4DV7 - chains A and O of the 21 polymer chains in the assembly; structure by X-ray diffraction, 3.29 A resolution.

[Chain A]
Molecule: 16S rRNA
From: Thermus thermophilus
Sequence (1522 nucleotides; row label = number of the first residue in the row; note: 42 numbers in that range are skipped by the numbering (no residue carries them; nothing is unmodelled there); a row labelled like 190A-190L holds insertion residues (190A, then the next letters in order); numbering starts at 0):
     0 UUUGUUGGAGAGUUUGAUCCUGGCUCAGGGUGAACGCUGGCGGCGUGCCU
    50 AAGACAUGCAAGUCGUGCGGG
    73 CCGCGGGGUUUU
    88 ACUCCG
    95 UGGUC
   101 AGCGGCGGACGGGUGAGUAACGCGUGGGU
  129A G
   130 ACCUACCCGGAAGAGGGGGACAACCCGGGGAAACUCGGGCUAAUCCCCCA
   180 UGUGGACCCGC
190A-190L CCCUUGGGGUGU
   191 GUCCAAAGGGCUUU
   216 GCCCGCUUCCGGAUGGGCCCGCGUCCCAUCAGCUAGUUGGUGGGGUAAUG
   266 GCCCACCAAGGCGACGACGGGUAGCCGGUCUGAGAGGAUGGCCGGCCACA
   316 GGGGCACUGAGACACGGGCCCCACUCCUACGGGAGGCAGCAGUUAGGAAU
   366 CUUCCGCAAUGGGCGCAAGCCUGACGGAGCGACGCCGCUUGGAGGAAGAA
   416 GCCCUUCGGGGUGUAAACUCCUGAA
   442 CCCGGGACGAAACCCCCGACGA
   474 GGGGACUGACGGUACCGGG
   494 GUAAUAGCGCCGGCCAACUCCGUGCCAGCAGCCGCGGUAAUACGGAGGGC
   544 GCGAGCGUUACCCGGAUUCACUGGGCGUAAAGGGCGUGUAGGCGGCCUGG
   594 GGCGUCCCAUGUGAAAGACCACGGCUCAACCGUGGGGGAGCGUGGGAUAC
   644 GCUCAGGCUAGACGGUGGGAGAGGGUGGUGGAAUUCCCGGAGUAGCGGUG
   694 AAAUGCGCAGAUACCGGGAGGAACGCCGAUGGCGAAGGCAGCCACCUGGU
   744 CCACCCGUGACGCUGAGGCGCGAAAGCGUGGGGAGCAAACCGGAUUAGAU
   794 ACCCGGGUAGUCCACGCCCUAAACGAUGCGCGCUAGGUCUCUGGGUCU
   848 CCUGGGGGCCGAAGCUAACGCGUUAAGCGCGCCGCCUGGGGAGUACGGCC
   898 GCAAGGCUGAAACUCAAGGGAAUUGACGGGGGCCCGCACAAGCGGUGGAG
   948 CAUGUGGUUUAAUUCGAAGXAACGCGAAGAACCUUACCAGGCCUUGACAU
   998 GCUAGG
 1003A G
  1004 AACCCGGGUGAAAGCCUGGGGUGCCCC
1030A-1030D GCGA
  1031 GGGGAGCCCUAGCACAGGUGCUGCAUGGCCGUCGUCAGCUCGUGCCGUGA
  1081 GGUGUUGGGUUAAGUCCCGCAACGAGCGCAACCCCCGCCGUUAGUUGCCA
  1131 GCGGUUCGGCCGGGCACUCUAACGGGACUGCCCGCGAAA
  1171 GCGGGAGGAAGGAGGGGACGACGUCUGGUCAGCAUGGCCCUUACGGCCUG
  1221 GGCGACACACGUGCUACAAUGCCCACUACAAAGCGAUGCCACCCGGCAAC
  1271 GGGGAGCUAAUCGCAAAAAGGUGGGCCCAGUUCGGAUUGGGGUCUGCAAC
  1321 CCGACCCCAUGAAGCCGGAAUCGCUAGUAAUCGCGGAUCAG
 1361A C
  1362 CAUGCCGCGGUGAAUACGUUCCCGGGCCUUGUACACACXGCCXGUXACGC
  1412 CAUGGGAGCGGGCUCUACCCGAAGUCGCCGGG
  1446 AGCCUACGGG
  1459 CAGGCGCCGAGGGUAGGGCCCGUGACUGGGGCGAAGUCGUAACAAGGUAG
  1509 CUGUACCGGAAGGUGCGGCUGGAUCCACUCCUUUCU
Unresolved in the structure: 0-4, 1534-1538
Sequence notes: engineered mutation G915 (A1538 in M26923.1); conflict C1534 (A2157 in M26923.1), A1535 (C2158 in M26923.1)
Modified / non-standard residues: PSU (pseudouridine-5'-monophosphate) at position 516, 7MG (7N-methyl-8-hydroguanosine-5'-monophosphate) at position 527, M2G (N2-dimethylguanosine-5'-monophosphate) at position 966, 5MC (5-methylcytidine-5'-monophosphate) at position 967, 2MG (2N-methylguanosine-5'-monophosphate) at position 1207, 5MC (5-methylcytidine-5'-monophosphate) at position 1400, 4OC (4n,o2'-methylcytidine-5'-monophosphate) at position 1402, 5MC (5-methylcytidine-5'-monophosphate) at position 1404, 5MC (5-methylcytidine-5'-monophosphate) at position 1407, UR3 (3-methyluridine-5'-monophoshate) at position 1498, MA6 (6N-dimethyladenosine-5'-monophoshate) at position 1518, MA6 (6N-dimethyladenosine-5'-monophoshate) at position 1519, PSU (pseudouridine-5'-monophosphate) at position 1540, PSU (pseudouridine-5'-monophosphate) at position 1541
Metal / ion sites: Mg2+ site 1 near U5 (its only coordinating residue here); Mg2+ site 2: U12, G21; Mg2+ site 3 near G21 (its only coordinating residue here); Mg2+ site 4: C48, G115; Mg2+ site 5 near A53 (its only coordinating residue here); Mg2+ site 6: A59, U387; Mg2+ site 7: U62, G105; Mg2+ site 8: G97, U98; Mg2+ site 9 near G107 (its only coordinating residue here); Mg2+ site 10 near A109 (its only coordinating residue here); Mg2+ site 11 near G111 (its only coordinating residue here); Mg2+ site 12 near G115 (its only coordinating residue here); 103 more Mg2+ sites not listed
Small-molecule neighbours: streptomycin (SRY): U12, U14, C526, 7MG_527, C912, A913, A914, G915, C1490, G1491

[Chain O]
Protein: ribosomal protein S15
From: Thermus thermophilus
UniProt: Q5SJ76 (RS15_THET8); residues 1-89 here = UniProt positions 1-89
Amino-acid sequence (89 residues; each row starts with the number of its first residue):
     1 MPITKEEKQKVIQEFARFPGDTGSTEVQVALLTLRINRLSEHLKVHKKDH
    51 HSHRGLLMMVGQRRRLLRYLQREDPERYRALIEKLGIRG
Unresolved in the structure: 1, 89

[How chain A and chain O interact]
Pairs across the interface - 70 pairs, chain A then chain O:
  G579(A) - Arg54(O)  hydrogen bond to the sugar
  U580(A) - Arg54(O)  salt bridge to the phosphate
  U580(A) - Leu57(O)  sugar contact
  U580(A) - Met58(O)  sugar contact
  G581(A) - Gly61(O)  phosphate contact
  G581(A) - Arg64(O)  hydrogen bond to the phosphate
  U582(A) - Arg64(O)  salt bridge to the phosphate
  U582(A) - Arg68(O)  salt bridge to the phosphate
  A583(A) - Arg68(O)  salt bridge to the phosphate
  C656(A) - Gln28(O)  hydrogen bond to the sugar
  G657(A) - Thr22(O)  hydrogen bond to the base
  G657(A) - Gly23(O)  sugar contact
  G657(A) - Gln28(O)  hydrogen bond to the sugar
  G657(A) - Leu31(O)  phosphate contact
  G658(A) - Lys8(O)  salt bridge to the phosphate
  G658(A) - Ile12(O)  phosphate contact
  G658(A) - Thr22(O)  hydrogen bond to the sugar
  G658(A) - Leu31(O)  phosphate contact
  U659(A) - Lys8(O)  salt bridge to the phosphate
  U659(A) - Gln9(O)  phosphate contact
  G660(A) - Lys5(O)  salt bridge to the phosphate
  G666(A) - His51(O)  sugar contact
  G666(A) - Ser52(O)  base contact
  G667(A) - His42(O)  base contact
  G667(A) - Asp49(O)  hydrogen bond to the sugar
  G667(A) - His50(O)  sugar contact
  G667(A) - His51(O)  sugar contact
  G668(A) - His46(O)  sugar contact
  G668(A) - Lys48(O)  sugar contact
  G668(A) - Asp49(O)  sugar contact
  U669(A) - Lys48(O)  salt bridge to the phosphate
  A728(A) - Arg54(O)  salt bridge to the phosphate
  A729(A) - His51(O)  base contact
  G730(A) - His51(O)  hydrogen bond to the base
  C739(A) - Pro2(O)  phosphate contact
  C739(A) - His42(O)  hydrogen bond to the sugar
  U740(A) - Pro2(O)  phosphate contact
  U740(A) - Leu39(O)  phosphate contact
  U740(A) - His42(O)  sugar contact
  U740(A) - Ser52(O)  hydrogen bond to the sugar
  G741(A) - Arg35(O)  salt bridge to the phosphate
  G741(A) - Leu39(O)  sugar contact
  G741(A) - His51(O)  sugar contact
  G741(A) - Ser52(O)  sugar contact
  G741(A) - Gly55(O)  sugar contact
  G742(A) - Arg35(O)  salt bridge to the phosphate
  G742(A) - Met58(O)  sugar contact
  G742(A) - Met59(O)  phosphate contact
  G750(A) - Phe18(O)  phosphate contact
  G750(A) - Asp21(O)  hydrogen bond to the sugar
  G750(A) - Thr22(O)  hydrogen bond to the sugar
  G750(A) - Gly23(O)  hydrogen bond to the base
  G750(A) - Ser24(O)  sugar contact
  G750(A) - Gln28(O)  base contact
  U751(A) - Phe18(O)  phosphate contact
  U751(A) - Gly23(O)  sugar contact
  U751(A) - Ser24(O)  sugar contact
  U751(A) - Thr25(O)  sugar contact
  G752(A) - Tyr69(O)  sugar contact
  A753(A) - Tyr69(O)  hydrogen bond to the phosphate
  C754(A) - Arg65(O)  sugar contact
  C754(A) - Leu66(O)  sugar contact
  C754(A) - Tyr69(O)  sugar contact
  C754(A) - Arg72(O)  salt bridge to the phosphate
  G755(A) - Arg65(O)  phosphate contact
  C756(A) - Arg65(O)  salt bridge to the phosphate
  C764(A) - His50(O)  hydrogen bond to the phosphate
  G765(A) - His50(O)  salt bridge to the phosphate
  A807(A) - Lys48(O)  salt bridge to the phosphate
  C808(A) - Lys48(O)  salt bridge to the phosphate
Interface residues without a listed pair, chain A (36 interface residues in all): G727, C749, G763, G809
Interface residues without a listed pair, chain O (38 interface residues in all): Gly20, Lys47, His53, Gln62

[In short]
36 residues of chain A and 38 residues of chain O are in contact; the contacts include 15 hydrogen bonds and
16 salt bridges. Polar pairs include G657(A)-Thr22(O), G730(A)-His51(O) and G750(A)-Gly23(O). Chain A binds
streptomycin. U12(A) and G21(A) coordinate Mg2+ site 2.
Chain A is 16S rRNA and chain O is ribosomal protein S15, both from Thermus thermophilus; the structure,
Crystal structure of the Thermus thermophilus 30S ribosomal subunit with a 16S rRNA mutation, A915G, bound
..., was determined by X-ray diffraction.
